Entry 6FBV (electron microscopy, 3.52 A resolution); this record covers chains C and F of the 6 polymer chains in the assembly.

== Chain C ==
Protein: DNA-directed RNA polymerase subunit beta
Source organism: Mycobacterium tuberculosis (strain ATCC 25618 / H37Rv)
Notes: EC 2.7.7.6
UniProt: P9WGY9 (RPOB_MYCTU); residue numbers follow UniProt; this construct covers 1-1178
Amino-acid sequence (1178 residues; row label = number of the first residue in the row):
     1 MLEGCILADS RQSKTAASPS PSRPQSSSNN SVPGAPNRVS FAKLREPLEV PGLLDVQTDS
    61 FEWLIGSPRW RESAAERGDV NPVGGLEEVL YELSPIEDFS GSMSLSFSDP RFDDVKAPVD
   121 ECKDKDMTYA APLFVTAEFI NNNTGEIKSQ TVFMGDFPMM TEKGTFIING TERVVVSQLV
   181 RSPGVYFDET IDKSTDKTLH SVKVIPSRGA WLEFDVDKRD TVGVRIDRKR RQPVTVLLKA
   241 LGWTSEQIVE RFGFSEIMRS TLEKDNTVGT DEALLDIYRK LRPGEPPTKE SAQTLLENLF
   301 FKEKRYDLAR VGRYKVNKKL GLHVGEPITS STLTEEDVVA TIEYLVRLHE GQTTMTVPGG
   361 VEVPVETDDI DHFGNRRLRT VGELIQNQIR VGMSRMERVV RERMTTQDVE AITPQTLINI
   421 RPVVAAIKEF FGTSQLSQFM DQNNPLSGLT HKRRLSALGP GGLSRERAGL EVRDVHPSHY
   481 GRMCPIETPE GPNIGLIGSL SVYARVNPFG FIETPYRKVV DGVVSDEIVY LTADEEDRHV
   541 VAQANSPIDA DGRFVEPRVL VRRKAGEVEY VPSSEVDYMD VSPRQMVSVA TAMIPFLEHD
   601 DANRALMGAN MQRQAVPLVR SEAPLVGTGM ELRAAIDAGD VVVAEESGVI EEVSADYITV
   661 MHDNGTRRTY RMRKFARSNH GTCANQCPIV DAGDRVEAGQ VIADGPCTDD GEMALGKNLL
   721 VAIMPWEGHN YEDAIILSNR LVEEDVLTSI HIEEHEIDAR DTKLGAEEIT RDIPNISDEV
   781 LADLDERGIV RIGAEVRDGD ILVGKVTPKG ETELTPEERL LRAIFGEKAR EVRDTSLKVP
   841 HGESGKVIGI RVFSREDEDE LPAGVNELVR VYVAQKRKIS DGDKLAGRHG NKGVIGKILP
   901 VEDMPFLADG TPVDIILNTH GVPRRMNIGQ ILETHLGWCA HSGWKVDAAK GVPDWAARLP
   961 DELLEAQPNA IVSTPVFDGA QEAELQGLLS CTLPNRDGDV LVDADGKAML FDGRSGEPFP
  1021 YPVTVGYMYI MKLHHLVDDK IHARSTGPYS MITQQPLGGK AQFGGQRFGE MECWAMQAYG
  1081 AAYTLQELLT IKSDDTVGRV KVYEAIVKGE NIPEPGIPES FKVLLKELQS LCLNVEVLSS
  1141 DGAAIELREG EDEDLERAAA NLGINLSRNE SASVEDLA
Unresolved in the structure: 1-27, 1146-1178
Ligand contacts: Fidaxomicin (FI8): M1051, I1052, Q1054, D1094, D1095, T1096, V1097, V1100, K1101, E1119, S1120
What the authors report for this chain:
  - binding site for Fidaxomicin: T1096, K1101

== Chain F ==
Protein: RNA polymerase sigma factor SigA
Source organism: Mycobacterium tuberculosis (strain ATCC 25618 / H37Rv)
UniProt: P9WGI1 (SIGA_MYCTU); numbering as in UniProt (aligned over 1-528)
Amino-acid sequence (528 residues; numbered 1 to 528; the number before each row is that of its first residue):
     1 MAATKASTAT DEPVKRTATK SPAASASGAK TGAKRTAAKS ASGSPPAKRA TKPAARSVKP
    61 ASAPQDTTTS TIPKRKTRAA AKSAAAKAPS ARGHATKPRA PKDAQHEAAT DPEDALDSVE
   121 ELDAEPDLDV EPGEDLDLDA ADLNLDDLED DVAPDADDDL DSGDDEDHED LEAEAAVAPG
   181 QTADDDEEIA EPTEKDKASG DFVWDEDESE ALRQARKDAE LTASADSVRA YLKQIGKVAL
   241 LNAEEEVELA KRIEAGLYAT QLMTELSERG EKLPAAQRRD MMWICRDGDR AKNHLLEANL
   301 RLVVSLAKRY TGRGMAFLDL IQEGNLGLIR AVEKFDYTKG YKFSTYATWW IRQAITRAMA
   361 DQARTIRIPV HMVEVINKLG RIQRELLQDL GREPTPEELA KEMDITPEKV LEIQQYAREP
   421 ISLDQTIGDE GDSQLGDFIE DSEAVVAVDA VSFTLLQDQL QSVLDTLSER EAGVVRLRFG
   481 LTDGQPRTLD EIGQVYGVTR ERIRQIESKT MSKLRHPSRS QVLRDYLD
Unresolved in the structure: 1-224, 426-433, 443-445

== How chain C and chain F interact ==
Residue-residue contacts (32):
  K763(C) - E408(F)  hydrogen bond (side chain-backbone)
  K763(C) - E412(F)
  N775(C) - L527(F)  hydrogen bond (side chain-backbone)
  N775(C) - D528(F)
  P816(C) - G484(F)
  P816(C) - Q485(F)
  E817(C) - L481(F)
  R819(C) - P486(F)
  L820(C) - V475(F)
  L820(C) - F479(F)  hydrophobic
  L820(C) - L481(F)  hydrophobic
  L821(C) - L523(F)  hydrophobic
  I824(C) - L523(F)  hydrophobic
  F825(C) - R524(F)
  F825(C) - L527(F)  hydrophobic
  E827(C) - R524(F)  salt bridge
  E827(C) - L527(F)
  P1048(C) - E440(F)
  Y1049(C) - E440(F)
  Y1049(C) - D441(F)
  S1050(C) - D437(F)  hydrogen bond
  S1050(C) - I439(F)
  M1051(C) - I439(F)  hydrogen bond (backbone-backbone)
  M1051(C) - E440(F)
  M1051(C) - D441(F)
  I1052(C) - G436(F)
  T1053(C) - D437(F)  hydrogen bond
  Q1054(C) - D441(F)
  L1057(C) - D437(F)
  L1057(C) - E440(F)
  V1100(C) - A447(F)  hydrophobic
  K1108(C) - L455(F)
Interface residues without a listed pair, chain C (23 interface residues in all): R403, I776, Q1062
Interface residues without a listed pair, chain F (27 interface residues in all): G391, Q415, L423, Q457, L460, L464, R478, G480

== Summary ==
Chain C and chain F form an interface of 23 and 27 residues respectively; the contacts include 5 hydrogen
bonds and 1 salt bridge. Polar pairs include E827(C)-R524(F), K763(C)-E408(F) and N775(C)-L527(F). Chain C
binds Fidaxomicin. From the paper: a binding site for Fidaxomicin at T1096(C) and K1101(C).
Chain C is DNA-directed RNA polymerase subunit beta and chain F is RNA polymerase sigma factor SigA, both from
Mycobacterium tuberculosis (strain ATCC 25618 / H37Rv); the structure, Single particle cryo em structure of
Mycobacterium tuberculosis RNA polymerase in complex with Fidaxomicin, was determined by electron microscopy,
deposited together with 6ASG.
